4R8P - chains F and I of the 14 polymer chains in the assembly; structure by X-ray diffraction, 3.28 A resolution.

== Chain F ==
Name: Histone H4
From: Xenopus laevis
Reference sequence: P62799 (H4_XENLA); residues 1-102 here correspond to UniProt positions 2-103 (UniProt number = residue number + 1)
Amino-acid sequence (102 residues; row label = number of the first residue in the row):
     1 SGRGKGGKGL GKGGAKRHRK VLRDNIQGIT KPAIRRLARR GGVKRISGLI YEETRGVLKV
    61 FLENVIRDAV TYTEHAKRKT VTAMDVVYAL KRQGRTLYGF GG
Not modelled in the structure: 1-20
UniProt features mapped onto this chain:
  - DNA-binding region: Lys16 to Lys20
  - modified residue: Ser1 (N-acetylserine), Arg3 (Asymmetric dimethylarginine), Lys5 (N6-(2-hydroxyisobutyryl)lysine), Lys8 (N6-(2-hydroxyisobutyryl)lysine), Lys12 (N6-(2-hydroxyisobutyryl)lysine), Lys16 (N6-(2-hydroxyisobutyryl)lysine), Lys20 (N6,N6,N6-trimethyllysine), Lys31 (N6-(2-hydroxyisobutyryl)lysine), Lys44 (N6-(2-hydroxyisobutyryl)lysine), Ser47 (Phosphoserine), Tyr51 (Phosphotyrosine), Lys59 (N6-(2-hydroxyisobutyryl)lysine), Lys77 (N6-(2-hydroxyisobutyryl)lysine), Lys79 (N6-(2-hydroxyisobutyryl)lysine), Tyr88 (Phosphotyrosine), Lys91 (N6-(2-hydroxyisobutyryl)lysine)
  - cross-link (Glycyl lysine isopeptide (Lys-Gly)): Lys31 (interchain with G-Cter in UFM1), Lys91 (interchain with G-Cter in ubiquitin)

== Chain I ==
Molecule: 147-nt DNA strand
From: Synthetic DNA
Notes: fragment: Widom 601 147-mer (+ strand)
Sequence (147 nucleotides; row label = number of the first residue in the row; numbers below 1 keep their minus sign (DA-73 is residue -73)):
   -73 ATCGAGAATC CCGGTGCCGA GGCCGCTCAA TTGGTCGTAG ACAGCTCTAG CACCGCTTAA
   -13 ACGCACGTAC GCGCTGTCCC CCGCGTTTTA ACCGCCAAGG GGATTACTCC CTAGTCTCCA
    47 GGCACGTGTC AGATATATAC ATCCGAT
Not modelled in the structure: -73 to -72, 73

== How chain F and chain I interact ==
Residue-residue contacts - 12 pairs, chain F then chain I:
  Arg35(F) - DC8(I)  salt bridge to the phosphate
  Arg45(F) - DC7(I)  base contact
  Arg45(F) - DC8(I)  phosphate contact
  Ile46(F) - DC7(I)  sugar contact
  Ile46(F) - DC8(I)  hydrogen bond to the phosphate
  Ser47(F) - DC7(I)  phosphate contact
  Gly48(F) - DC7(I)  hydrogen bond to the phosphate
  Arg78(F) - DG28(I)  phosphate contact
  Lys79(F) - DG27(I)  phosphate contact
  Lys79(F) - DG28(I)  hydrogen bond to the phosphate
  Thr80(F) - DG27(I)  sugar contact
  Thr80(F) - DG28(I)  hydrogen bond to the phosphate
Also at the interface, not in a pair above, chain F (10 interface residues in all): Arg39, Lys44
Also at the interface, not in a pair above, chain I (5 interface residues in all): DG9

== In short ==
10 residues of chain F face 5 of chain I across their interface; the contacts include 4 hydrogen bonds and 1
salt bridge. Polar contacts include Ile46(F)-DC8(I), Gly48(F)-DC7(I) and Lys79(F)-DG28(I). UniProt lists a
DNA-binding region on chain F.
Here chain F is Histone H4 (Xenopus laevis) and chain I is a 147-nt DNA strand (Synthetic DNA). Entry 4R8P
(Crystal structure of the Ring1B/Bmi1/UbcH5c PRC1 ubiquitylation module bound to the nucleosome core particle)
was determined by X-ray diffraction.
